Entry 4ATU (electron microscopy, 8.30 A resolution (very low resolution: no residue pairs are listed; an interface is given only as per-side residue counts)); this record covers chains G and I of the 9 polymer chains in the assembly.

# Chain G
Protein: Tubulin beta-2B chain
Source organism: Bos taurus
Notes: EC 3.6.5.6
UniProtKB: Q6B856 (TBB2B_BOVIN); the author numbering skips numbers that UniProt does not, so the offset changes along the chain: 1-44 = UniProt 1-44; 47-360 = UniProt 45-358; 369-455 = UniProt 359-445
Chain sequence (445 residues; numbered 1 to 455; 10 numbers in that range are skipped by the numbering (no residue carries them; nothing is unmodelled there); the number before each row is that of its first residue):
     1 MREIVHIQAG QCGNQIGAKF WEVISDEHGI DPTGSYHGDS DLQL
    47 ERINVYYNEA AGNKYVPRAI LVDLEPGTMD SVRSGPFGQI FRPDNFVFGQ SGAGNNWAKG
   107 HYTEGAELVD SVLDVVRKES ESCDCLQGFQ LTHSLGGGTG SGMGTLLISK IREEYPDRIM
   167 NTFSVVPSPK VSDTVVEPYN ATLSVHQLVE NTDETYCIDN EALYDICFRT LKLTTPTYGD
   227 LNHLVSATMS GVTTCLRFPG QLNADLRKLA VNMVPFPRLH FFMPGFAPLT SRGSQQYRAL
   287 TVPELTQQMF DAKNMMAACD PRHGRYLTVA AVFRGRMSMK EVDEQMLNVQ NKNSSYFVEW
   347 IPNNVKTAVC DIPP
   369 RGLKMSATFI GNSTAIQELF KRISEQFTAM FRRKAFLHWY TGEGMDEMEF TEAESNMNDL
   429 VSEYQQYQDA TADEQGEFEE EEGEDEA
Disordered / not traced: 1, 438-455
Differences from the reference sequence: conflict Ala57 (Thr55 in Q6B856), Val172 (Met170 in Q6B856), Ala298 (Ser296 in Q6B856), Val318 (Ile316 in Q6B856)
Ligand contacts: GDP (guanosine-5'-diphosphate): Gly10, Gln11, Cys12, Gln15, Ile16, Ala99, Asn101, Ser140, Gly142, Gly143, Gly144, Thr145, Gly146, Val171, Asp179, Thr180, Glu183, Asn206, Tyr224, Leu227, Asn228
Curated features (UniProtKB/Swiss-Prot):
  - motif: Met1 to Ile4 (MREI motif)
  - binding site (GTP): Gln11, Glu71, Ser140, Gly144, Thr145, Gly146, Asn206, Asn228
  - binding site (Mg(2+)): Glu71
  - modified residue: Ser40 (Phosphoserine), Lys60 (N6-acetyllysine), Ser174 (Phosphoserine), Thr287 (Phosphothreonine), Thr292 (Phosphothreonine), Arg320 (Omega-N-methylarginine), Glu448 (5-glutamyl polyglutamate)
  - cross-link (Glycyl lysine isopeptide (Lys-Gly)): Lys60 (interchain with G-Cter in ubiquitin), Lys326 (interchain with G-Cter in ubiquitin)

# Chain I
Protein: Neuronal migration protein doublecortin
Source organism: Homo sapiens
UniProtKB: O43602 (DCX_HUMAN); residue numbers follow UniProt; this construct covers 2-360
Chain sequence (373 residues; row label = number of the first residue in the row; numbers below 1 keep their minus sign (Gly-12 is residue -12)):
   -12 GAMDYKDDDD KICRELDFGH FDERDKTSRN MRGSRMNGLP SPTHSAHCSF YRTRTLQALS
    48 NEKKAKKVRF YRNGDRYFKG IVYAVSSDRF RSFDALLADL TRSLSDNINL PQGVRYIYTI
   108 DGSRKIGSMD ELEEGESYVC SSDNFFKKVE YTKNVNPNWS VNVKTSANMK APQSLASSNS
   168 AQARENKDFV RPKLVTIIRS GVKPRKAVRV LLNKKTAHSF EQVLTDITEA IKLETGVVKK
   228 LYTLDGKQVT CLHDFFGDDD VFIACGPEKF RYAQDDFSLD ENECRVMKGN PSATAGPKAS
   288 PTPQKTSAKS PGPMRRSKSP ADSANGTSSS QLSTPKSKQS PISTPTSPGS LRKHKDLYLP
   348 LSLDDSDSLG DSM
Disordered / not traced: -12 to 50, 158-360
Differences from the reference sequence: expression tag (-12 to 1)
Curated features (UniProtKB/Swiss-Prot):
  - modified residue: Thr14 (Phosphothreonine), Ser28 (Phosphoserine), Ser47 (Phosphoserine), Tyr70 (Phosphotyrosine), Ser74 (Phosphoserine), Ser90 (Phosphoserine), Ser110 (Phosphoserine), Ser115 (Phosphoserine), Ser265 (Phosphoserine), Ser287 (Phosphoserine), Thr289 (Phosphothreonine), Ser294 (Phosphoserine), Ser297 (Phosphoserine), Ser306 (Phosphoserine)
What the authors report for this chain:
  - conformationally variable residues (loop rearrangement): Trp146
  - disease-associated variants - W146C: unchanged binding to MT
  - disease-associated variants - S47R: decreased localization

# Interface between chain G and chain I
At this resolution (8 A) residue pairs are not listed: 7 residues of chain G and 7 of chain I lie at the interface.

# Summary
Chain G and chain I each contribute 7 residues to their interface. Ligands of chain G: GDP. From UniProt: 8
GTP-binding residues and Mg2+-binding residue Glu71(G) on chain G. From the paper: S47R of chain I reduces
localization; conformational variability at Trp146(I).
Here chain G is Tubulin beta-2B chain (Bos taurus) and chain I is Neuronal migration protein doublecortin
(Homo sapiens). Entry 4ATU (Human doublecortin N-DC repeat plus linker, and tubulin (2XRP) docked into an 8A
cryo-EM map of ...) was determined by electron microscopy together with 4ATX from the same study.
